2OC4 - chain A; structure by X-ray diffraction, 2.59 A resolution.

[Chain A]
Molecule: Purine nucleoside phosphorylase
Source organism: Homo sapiens
Notes: EC 2.4.2.1; fragment: purine nucleoside phosphorylase
UniProtKB: P00491 (PNPH_HUMAN); numbering as in UniProt (aligned over 1-289)
Amino-acid sequence (289 residues; row label = number of the first residue in the row):
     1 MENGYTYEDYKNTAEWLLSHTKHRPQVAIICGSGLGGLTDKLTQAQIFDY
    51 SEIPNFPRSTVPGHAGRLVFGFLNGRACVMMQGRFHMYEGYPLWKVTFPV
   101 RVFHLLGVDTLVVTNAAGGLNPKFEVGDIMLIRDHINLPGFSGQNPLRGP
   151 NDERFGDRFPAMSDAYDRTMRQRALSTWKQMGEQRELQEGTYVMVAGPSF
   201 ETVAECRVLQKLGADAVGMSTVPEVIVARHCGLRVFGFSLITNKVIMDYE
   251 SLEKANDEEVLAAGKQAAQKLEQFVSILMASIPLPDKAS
Unresolved in the structure: 287-289
Construct notes: engineered mutation Ser51 (Gly in P00491), Asp257 (His in P00491)
Residues lining bound ligands: Forodesine (IMH; 1,4-dideoxy-4-aza-1-(S)-(9-deazahypoxanthin-9-yl)-D-ribitol): His86, Tyr88, Ala116, Ala117, Gly118, Phe159, Phe200, Glu201, Val217, Gly218, Met219, Thr242, Asn243, Val245, Asp257, Val260
UniProt features mapped onto this chain:
  - binding site (phosphate): Ser33, His64, Arg84 to His86, Ala116, Ser220
  - binding site (a purine D-ribonucleoside): Tyr88, Glu201, Met219, Asn243
  - site: Asn243 (Important for substrate specificity)
  - modified residue: Met1 (N-acetylmethionine), Ser251 (Phosphoserine)
What the authors report for this chain:
  - mutagenesis - H257D (41-fold): decreased catalytic activity
  - mutagenesis - H257D: decreased binding to Forodesine

[Overview]
Bound to chain A: Forodesine. Curated annotation (UniProt) lists 7 phosphate-binding residues and 4 purine
D-ribonucleoside-binding residues. The paper reports that H257D reduces catalytic activity; H257D reduces
binding to Forodesine.
Chain A is Purine nucleoside phosphorylase (Homo sapiens); the structure, Crystal structure of human purine
nucleoside phosphorylase mutant H257D with Imm-H, was determined by X-ray diffraction (same publication as
2OC9, 2ON6, 2A0W, 2A0X and 2A0Y).
